Entry 7B0U (electron microscopy, 3.86 A resolution); this record covers chains A and M of the 60 polymer chains in the assembly.

[Chain A]
Molecule: RsbR protein
Source organism: Listeria innocua serovar 6a (strain ATCC BAA-680 / CLIP 11262)
UniProtKB: Q92DC6 (Q92DC6_LISIN); residue numbers follow UniProt; this construct covers 1-278
Amino-acid sequence (278 residues; row label = number of the first residue in the row):
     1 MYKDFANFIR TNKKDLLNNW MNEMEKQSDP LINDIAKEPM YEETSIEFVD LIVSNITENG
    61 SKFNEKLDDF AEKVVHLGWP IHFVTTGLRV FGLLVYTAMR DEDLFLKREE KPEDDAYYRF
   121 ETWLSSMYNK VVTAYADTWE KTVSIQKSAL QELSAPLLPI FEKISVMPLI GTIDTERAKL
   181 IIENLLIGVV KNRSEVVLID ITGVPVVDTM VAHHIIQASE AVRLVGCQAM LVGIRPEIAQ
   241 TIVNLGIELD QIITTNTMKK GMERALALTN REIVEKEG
Not modelled in the structure: 275-278
Reported in the primary citation:
  - post-translational modification sites: Thr-241
  - contacts within the chain: Thr-209/Thr-241
  - mutagenesis - T209A, T241A: increased signaling

[Chain M]
Molecule: RsbR protein
Source organism: Listeria innocua serovar 6a (strain ATCC BAA-680 / CLIP 11262)
Notes: engineered mutation(s): T175/241-TPO
UniProtKB: Q92DC6 (Q92DC6_LISIN); residue numbers follow UniProt; this construct covers 1-278
Amino-acid sequence (278 residues; row label = number of the first residue in the row):
     1 MYKDFANFIR TNKKDLLNNW MNEMEKQSDP LINDIAKEPM YEETSIEFVD LIVSNITENG
    61 SKFNEKLDDF AEKVVHLGWP IHFVTTGLRV FGLLVYTAMR DEDLFLKREE KPEDDAYYRF
   121 ETWLSSMYNK VVTAYADTWE KTVSIQKSAL QELSAPLLPI FEKISVMPLI GTIDTERAKL
   181 IIENLLIGVV KNRSEVVLID ITGVPVVDTM VAHHIIQASE AVRLVGCQAM LVGIRPEIAQ
   241 TIVNLGIELD QIITTNTMKK GMERALALTN REIVEKEG
Not modelled in the structure: 275-278
Modified / non-standard residues: Thr-175 (phosphothreonine; TPO); Thr-241 (phosphothreonine; TPO)

[Interface between chain A and chain M]
Contacting residue pairs (19):
  Leu-186(A) / Pro-236(M)  hydrophobic
  Leu-186(A) / Gln-240(M)
  Val-190(A) / Pro-236(M)  hydrophobic
  Arg-193(A) / Asn-256(M)
  Gln-217(A) / Val-243(M)
  Glu-220(A) / Val-243(M)
  Arg-223(A) / Leu-249(M)  hydrogen bond (side chain-backbone)
  Arg-223(A) / Asp-250(M)
  Arg-223(A) / Ile-252(M)
  Arg-223(A) / Thr-254(M)
  Leu-224(A) / Ile-234(M)
  Leu-224(A) / Ile-242(M)  hydrophobic
  Leu-224(A) / Leu-249(M)  hydrophobic
  Leu-224(A) / Ile-252(M)  hydrophobic
  Leu-224(A) / Thr-254(M)  hydrogen bond (backbone-side chain)
  Val-225(A) / Ile-234(M)
  Val-225(A) / Thr-255(M)
  Val-225(A) / Asn-256(M)
  Gly-226(A) / Thr-254(M)
Also at the interface, not in a pair above, chain A (13 interface residues in all): Lys-179, Ile-187, Glu-195, Ala-221
Also at the interface, not in a pair above, chain M (13 interface residues in all): Ala-239, Lys-260

[Summary]
The chain A/chain M interface involves 13 residues from each chain, with 2 hydrogen bonds. Polar pairs include
Arg-223(A)/Leu-249(M) and Leu-224(A)/Thr-254(M). From the paper: T209A and T241A of chain A increase
signaling; a modification site at Thr-241(A).
Chain A is RsbR protein and chain M is RsbR protein, both from Listeria innocua serovar 6a (strain ATCC
BAA-680 / CLIP 11262); the structure, Stressosome complex from Listeria innocua, was determined by electron
microscopy.
